Entry 1FDZ (X-ray diffraction, 2.60 A resolution); this record covers chains A and D of the 4 polymer chains in the assembly.

== Chain A (and D) ==
Name: N-acetylneuraminate lyase
From: Escherichia coli
Notes: EC 4.1.3.3; chain D of this document is another copy of the same molecule, construct and numbering; everything in this record applies to it too
UniProtKB: P0A6L4 (NANA_ECOLI); residues 2-297 here correspond to UniProt positions 1-296 (UniProt number = residue number - 1)
Chain sequence (297 residues; row label = number of the first residue in the row):
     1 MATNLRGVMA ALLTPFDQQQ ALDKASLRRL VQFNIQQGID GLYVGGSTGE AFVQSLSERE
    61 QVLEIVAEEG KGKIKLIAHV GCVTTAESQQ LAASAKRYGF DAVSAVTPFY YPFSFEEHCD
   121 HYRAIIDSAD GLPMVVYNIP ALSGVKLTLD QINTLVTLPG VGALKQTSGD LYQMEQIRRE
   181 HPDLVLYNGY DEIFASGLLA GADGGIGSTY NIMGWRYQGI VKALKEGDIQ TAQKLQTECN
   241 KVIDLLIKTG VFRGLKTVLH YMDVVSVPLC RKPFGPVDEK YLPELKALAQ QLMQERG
Not modelled in the structure: 1-3, 296-297
Glycans and other covalent adducts: pyruvic acid (PYR) linked to Lys165
Differences from the reference sequence: conflict Gly70 (Ala69 in P0A6L4), Thr84 (Ser83 in P0A6L4)
Ligand contacts: pyruvic acid (PYR): Ala11, Tyr43, Gly46, Ser47, Thr48, Tyr137, Thr167, Gly189, Ile206
Curated features (UniProtKB/Swiss-Prot):
  - site: Tyr111 (Required to correctly position the proton donor)

== Chain A / chain D interface ==
Pairs across the interface - 58 pairs, chain A then chain D:
  Ser47(A) - Tyr110(D)  hydrogen bond
  Ser47(A) - Tyr111(D)  hydrogen bond (backbone-side chain)
  Glu50(A) - Tyr111(D)
  Ala51(A) - Tyr111(D)
  Phe52(A) - Val83(D)
  Phe52(A) - Tyr110(D)
  Phe52(A) - Tyr111(D)
  Val53(A) - Thr84(D)  hydrogen bond (backbone-side chain)
  Gln54(A) - Glu87(D)
  Val83(A) - Phe52(D)
  Val83(A) - Pro273(D)
  Thr84(A) - Val53(D)  hydrogen bond (side chain-backbone)
  Thr84(A) - Lys272(D)
  Thr85(A) - Lys272(D)  hydrogen bond (backbone-backbone)
  Thr85(A) - Pro273(D)
  Val106(A) - Tyr110(D)
  Pro108(A) - Pro273(D)  hydrophobic
  Phe109(A) - Phe109(D)  hydrophobic
  Phe109(A) - Tyr110(D)  hydrophobic
  Tyr110(A) - Ser47(D)  hydrogen bond
  Tyr110(A) - Phe52(D)
  Tyr110(A) - Val106(D)
  Tyr110(A) - Phe109(D)  hydrophobic
  Tyr110(A) - Tyr137(D)
  Tyr110(A) - Ile139(D)
  Tyr110(A) - Leu142(D)  hydrophobic
  Tyr111(A) - Ser47(D)  hydrogen bond (side chain-backbone)
  Tyr111(A) - Glu50(D)
  Tyr111(A) - Ala51(D)
  Tyr111(A) - Phe52(D)
  Tyr111(A) - Phe252(D)  hydrophobic
  Tyr111(A) - Phe274(D)  hydrophobic
  Pro112(A) - Leu142(D)
  Phe113(A) - Pro273(D)
  Phe113(A) - Phe274(D)  hydrophobic
  Glu117(A) - Arg253(D)  salt bridge
  Glu117(A) - Pro273(D)
  Glu117(A) - Phe274(D)
  Glu117(A) - Gly275(D)  hydrogen bond (side chain-backbone)
  His121(A) - Pro273(D)
  Tyr137(A) - Tyr110(D)
  Ile139(A) - Tyr110(D)
  Leu142(A) - Tyr110(D)
  Leu142(A) - Pro112(D)
  Phe252(A) - Tyr111(D)  hydrophobic
  Arg253(A) - Glu117(D)  salt bridge
  Lys272(A) - Thr84(D)
  Lys272(A) - Thr85(D)
  Pro273(A) - Val83(D)
  Pro273(A) - Thr85(D)
  Pro273(A) - Pro108(D)  hydrophobic
  Pro273(A) - Phe113(D)  hydrophobic
  Pro273(A) - Glu117(D)
  Pro273(A) - His121(D)
  Phe274(A) - Tyr111(D)  hydrophobic
  Phe274(A) - Phe113(D)  hydrophobic
  Phe274(A) - Glu117(D)
  Gly275(A) - Glu117(D)  hydrogen bond (backbone-side chain)
Also at the interface, not in a pair above, chain A (31 interface residues in all): Gly46, Ser55, Glu87, Ser143
Also at the interface, not in a pair above, chain D (30 interface residues in all): Gly46, Gln54, Ser143

== Overview ==
The interface between chain A and chain D involves 31 residues on one side and 30 on the other; the contacts
include 9 hydrogen bonds and 2 salt bridges. Among the polar pairs are Glu117(A)-Arg253(D), Ser47(A)-Tyr110(D)
and Ser47(A)-Tyr111(D). Pyruvic acid is covalently linked to Lys165(A).
Both chains are N-acetylneuraminate lyase (Escherichia coli). Entry 1FDZ (N-acetylneuraminate lyase in complex
with pyruvate via borohydride reduction) was determined by X-ray diffraction (same publication as 1FDY).
